1WKP - chain A; structure by X-ray diffraction, 2.60 A resolution.

[Chain A]
Molecule: FLOWERING LOCUS T protein
Source organism: Arabidopsis thaliana
Reference sequence: Q9SXZ2 (FT_ARATH); residues 1-168 here = UniProt positions 1-168
Chain sequence (171 residues; row label = number of the first residue in the row; numbers below 1 keep their minus sign (Gly-2 is residue -2)):
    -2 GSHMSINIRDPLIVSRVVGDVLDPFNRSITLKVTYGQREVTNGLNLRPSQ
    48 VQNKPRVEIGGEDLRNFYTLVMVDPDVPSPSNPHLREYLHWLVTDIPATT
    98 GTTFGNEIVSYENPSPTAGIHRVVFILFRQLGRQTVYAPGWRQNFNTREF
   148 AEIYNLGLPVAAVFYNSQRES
Disordered / not traced: -2 to 5
Sequence notes: cloning artifact (-2 to 0); engineered mutation Asn42 (Asp in Q9SXZ2), Ser107 (Cys in Q9SXZ2), Ser164 (Cys in Q9SXZ2)
UniProt features mapped onto this chain:
  - mutagenesis: Glu84 (E84K: In ft-4; late-flowering), Tyr85 (Y85H: Inhibition of terminal flower formation, but weak effect on flowering time), Pro94 (P94L: In ft-6; late-flowering), Asn110 (N110M: No effect on terminal flower formation), Arg119 (R119H: In ft-3; late-flowering), Val120 (V120F: No effect on terminal flower formation)
Reported in the primary citation:
  - specificity-determining residues: Gln140 (by similarity / conservation)
  - specificity-determining residues: Tyr85 (citing earlier work)
  - contacts within the chain: Ser107-Arg139 (hydrogen bond), His87-Arg139 (hydrogen bond)

[Summary]
UniProt lists 6 mutagenesis sites. From the paper: specificity determinants Gln140 and Tyr85; contacts within
the chain involving Arg139, Ser107 and His87.
Chain A is FLOWERING LOCUS T protein (Arabidopsis thaliana); the structure, Flowering locus t (ft) from
arabidopsis thaliana, was determined by X-ray diffraction together with 1WKO from the same study.
